PDB entry 8Z4L | electron microscopy, 2.85 A resolution | chains F and M of the 14 polymer chains in the assembly

# Chain F
Name: a protein
Sequence (200 residues; row label = number of the first residue in the row):
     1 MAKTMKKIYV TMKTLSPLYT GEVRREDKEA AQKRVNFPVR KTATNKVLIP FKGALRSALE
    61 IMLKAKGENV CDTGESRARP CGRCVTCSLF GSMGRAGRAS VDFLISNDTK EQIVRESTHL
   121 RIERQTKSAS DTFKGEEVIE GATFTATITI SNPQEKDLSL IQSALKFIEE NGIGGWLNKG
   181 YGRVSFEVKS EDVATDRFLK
Disordered / not traced: 1-2, 197-200
Bound ions: Zn2+: Cys71, Cys81, Cys84, Cys87

# Chain M
Molecule: 60-nt RNA strand
Sequence (60 nucleotides; numbered -10 to 50; 1 number in that range is skipped by the numbering (no residue carries it; nothing is unmodelled there); the number before each row is that of its first residue; numbers below 1 keep their minus sign (G-10 is residue -10)):
   -10 GGUUAAAACU
     1 CUUCUCAUGC UGGAUUCGAA AUUAGGUGCG CUUCGCGUUU AAGUCCCAUA
Disordered / not traced: -10, 41-50

# How chain F and chain M interact
Contacting residue pairs (57):
  Tyr19(F) with C1(M), phosphate contact
  Thr20(F) with C1(M), phosphate contact
  Gly21(F) with U-1(M), sugar contact; C1(M), hydrogen bond to the phosphate
  Glu22(F) with U-1(M), base contact
  Val23(F) with U-1(M), sugar contact
  Lys28(F) with U-1(M), hydrogen bond to the base
  Phe37(F) with U3(M), base contact; C4(M), base contact
  Arg40(F) with U-1(M), salt bridge to the phosphate
  Pro50(F) with C-2(M), phosphate contact; U-1(M), phosphate contact
  Lys52(F) with A-4(M), salt bridge to the phosphate; A-3(M), salt bridge to the phosphate
  Gly53(F) with C-2(M), sugar contact
  Ala54(F) with C-2(M), base contact
  Arg56(F) with A-4(M), phosphate contact; A-3(M), salt bridge to the phosphate
  Ser57(F) with C-2(M), hydrogen bond to the base
  Thr73(F) with A-3(M), sugar contact
  Arg79(F) with A-4(M), base contact; A-3(M), base contact
  Pro80(F) with A-4(M), sugar contact
  Phe90(F) with A-3(M), phosphate contact
  Gly91(F) with A-4(M), sugar contact
  Ser92(F) with A-5(M), hydrogen bond to the sugar; A-4(M), sugar contact
  Met93(F) with A-5(M), base contact; A-4(M), base contact
  Gly94(F) with A-5(M), hydrogen bond to the sugar
  Arg95(F) with A-5(M), hydrogen bond to the sugar
  Ala96(F) with A-5(M), hydrogen bond to the sugar
  Gly97(F) with A-5(M), phosphate contact; A-4(M), phosphate contact
  Thr118(F) with C6(M), hydrogen bond to the base
  His119(F) with C6(M), phosphate contact
  Leu120(F) with C4(M), hydrogen bond to the sugar; U5(M), sugar contact; C6(M), hydrogen bond to the phosphate; A7(M), sugar contact
  Arg121(F) with C4(M), hydrogen bond to the base; U5(M), phosphate contact
  Ile122(F) with U5(M), hydrogen bond to the phosphate
  Arg124(F) with U5(M), salt bridge to the phosphate
  Lys127(F) with A7(M), hydrogen bond to the sugar; U8(M), sugar contact
  Ser128(F) with A7(M), sugar contact
  Ala129(F) with A7(M), base contact
  Phe133(F) with C4(M), base contact
  Gly174(F) with C1(M), sugar contact
  Gly175(F) with C1(M), phosphate contact; U2(M), phosphate contact
  Trp176(F) with U2(M), hydrogen bond to the phosphate
  Leu177(F) with U2(M), hydrogen bond to the phosphate
  Asn178(F) with U2(M), phosphate contact; U3(M), hydrogen bond to the phosphate
  Lys179(F) with C4(M), phosphate contact
Also at the interface, not in a pair above, chain F (42 interface residues in all): Gly74
Also at the interface, not in a pair above, chain M (14 interface residues in all): A-6

# Overview
42 residues of chain F and 14 residues of chain M are in contact, with 16 hydrogen bonds and 5 salt bridges.
Among the polar pairs are Lys28(F)-U-1(M), Ser57(F)-C-2(M) and Thr118(F)-C6(M). Cys71(F), Cys81(F), Cys84(F)
and Cys87(F) form the Zn2+ site.
Chain F is a protein and chain M is a 60-nt RNA strand; the structure, Cryo-EM structure of CTR-bound type VII
CRISPR-Cas complex at substrate-engaged state I, was determined by electron microscopy together with 8YHD,
8YHE, 8Z4J, 8Z99, 8Z9C and 8Z9E from the same study.
